PDB entry 7BTR | electron microscopy, 4.54 A resolution (low resolution: residue-level contacts below are approximate; hydrogen-bond / salt-bridge calls are withheld) | chains D and F of the 6 polymer chains in the assembly

# Chain D
Protein: Type I restriction enzyme EcoR124II M protein
Organism: Escherichia coli
Notes: EC 2.1.1.72
Reference sequence: P10484 (T1M1_ECOLX); residues 1-520 here = UniProt positions 1-520
Chain sequence (520 residues; numbered 1 to 520; the number before each row is that of its first residue):
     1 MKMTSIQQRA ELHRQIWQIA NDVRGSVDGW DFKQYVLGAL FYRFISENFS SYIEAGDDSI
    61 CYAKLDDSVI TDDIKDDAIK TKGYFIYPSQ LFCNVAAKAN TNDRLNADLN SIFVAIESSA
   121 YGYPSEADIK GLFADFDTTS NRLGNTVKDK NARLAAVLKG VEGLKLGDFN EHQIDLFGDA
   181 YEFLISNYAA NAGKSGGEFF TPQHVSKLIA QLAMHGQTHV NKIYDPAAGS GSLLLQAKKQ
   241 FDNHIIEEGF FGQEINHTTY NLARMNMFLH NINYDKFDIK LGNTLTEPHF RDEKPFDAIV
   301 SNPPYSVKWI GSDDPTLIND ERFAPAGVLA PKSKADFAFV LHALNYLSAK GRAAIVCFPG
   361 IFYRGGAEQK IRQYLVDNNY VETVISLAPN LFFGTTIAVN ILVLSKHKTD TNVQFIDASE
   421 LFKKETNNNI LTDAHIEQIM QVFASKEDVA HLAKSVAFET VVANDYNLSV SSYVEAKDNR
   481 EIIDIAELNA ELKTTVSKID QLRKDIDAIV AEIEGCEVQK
Not modelled in the structure: 1-10, 56-70, 168-173, 191-197, 511-520

# Chain F
Protein: Antirestriction protein ArdA
Organism: Enterococcus faecalis EnGen0302
Reference sequence: A0A0M2A928 (A0A0M2A928_ENTFL); residue numbers follow UniProt; this construct covers 1-165
Chain sequence (165 residues; numbered 1 to 165; the number before each row is that of its first residue):
     1 MDDMQVYIAN LGKYNEGELV GAWFTFPIDF EEVKEKIGLN DEYEEYAIHD YELPFTVDEY
    61 TSIGELNRLW EMVSELPEEL QSELSALLTH FSSIEELSEH QEDIIIHSDC DDMYDVARYY
   121 IEETGALGEV PASLQNYIDY QAYGRDLDLS GTFISTNHGI FEIVY
Not modelled in the structure: 1-2

# Chain D / chain F interface
Residue-residue contacts - 7 pairs, chain D then chain F:
  Tyr305(D) - Asp148(F)
  Tyr305(D) - Leu149(F)
  Lys332(D) - Thr89(F)
  Lys334(D) - His90(F)
  Phe358(D) - Leu149(F)
  Arg364(D) - Thr152(F)
  Thr395(D) - Asp146(F)
Also at the interface, not in a pair above, chain D (7 interface residues in all): Thr396

# Summary
7 residues of chain D face 6 of chain F across their interface.
Here chain D is Type I restriction enzyme EcoR124II M protein (Escherichia coli) and chain F is
Antirestriction protein ArdA (Enterococcus faecalis EnGen0302). Entry 7BTR (EcoR124I-ArdA in the
Restriction-Alleviation State) was determined by electron microscopy (same publication as 7BST, 7BTO, 7BTP and
7BTQ).
